Entry 8EOT (electron microscopy, 3.30 A resolution); this record covers chains R and C of the 9 polymer chains in the assembly.

[Chain R]
Molecule: 20-nt RNA strand
Sequence (20 nucleotides; each row starts with the number of its first residue):
    11 GCAUUCAAAG CGGAGAGGUA
Unresolved in the structure: 11-17
Ion coordination: Mg2+: A30 (shared with 3 residues of chain D)

[Chain C]
Protein: DNA-directed RNA polymerase subunit beta
Organism: Mycobacterium tuberculosis H37Rv
Notes: EC 2.7.7.6
Reference sequence: P9WGY9 (RPOB_MYCTU); residues 1-1178 here = UniProt positions 1-1178
Chain sequence (1178 residues; each row starts with the number of its first residue):
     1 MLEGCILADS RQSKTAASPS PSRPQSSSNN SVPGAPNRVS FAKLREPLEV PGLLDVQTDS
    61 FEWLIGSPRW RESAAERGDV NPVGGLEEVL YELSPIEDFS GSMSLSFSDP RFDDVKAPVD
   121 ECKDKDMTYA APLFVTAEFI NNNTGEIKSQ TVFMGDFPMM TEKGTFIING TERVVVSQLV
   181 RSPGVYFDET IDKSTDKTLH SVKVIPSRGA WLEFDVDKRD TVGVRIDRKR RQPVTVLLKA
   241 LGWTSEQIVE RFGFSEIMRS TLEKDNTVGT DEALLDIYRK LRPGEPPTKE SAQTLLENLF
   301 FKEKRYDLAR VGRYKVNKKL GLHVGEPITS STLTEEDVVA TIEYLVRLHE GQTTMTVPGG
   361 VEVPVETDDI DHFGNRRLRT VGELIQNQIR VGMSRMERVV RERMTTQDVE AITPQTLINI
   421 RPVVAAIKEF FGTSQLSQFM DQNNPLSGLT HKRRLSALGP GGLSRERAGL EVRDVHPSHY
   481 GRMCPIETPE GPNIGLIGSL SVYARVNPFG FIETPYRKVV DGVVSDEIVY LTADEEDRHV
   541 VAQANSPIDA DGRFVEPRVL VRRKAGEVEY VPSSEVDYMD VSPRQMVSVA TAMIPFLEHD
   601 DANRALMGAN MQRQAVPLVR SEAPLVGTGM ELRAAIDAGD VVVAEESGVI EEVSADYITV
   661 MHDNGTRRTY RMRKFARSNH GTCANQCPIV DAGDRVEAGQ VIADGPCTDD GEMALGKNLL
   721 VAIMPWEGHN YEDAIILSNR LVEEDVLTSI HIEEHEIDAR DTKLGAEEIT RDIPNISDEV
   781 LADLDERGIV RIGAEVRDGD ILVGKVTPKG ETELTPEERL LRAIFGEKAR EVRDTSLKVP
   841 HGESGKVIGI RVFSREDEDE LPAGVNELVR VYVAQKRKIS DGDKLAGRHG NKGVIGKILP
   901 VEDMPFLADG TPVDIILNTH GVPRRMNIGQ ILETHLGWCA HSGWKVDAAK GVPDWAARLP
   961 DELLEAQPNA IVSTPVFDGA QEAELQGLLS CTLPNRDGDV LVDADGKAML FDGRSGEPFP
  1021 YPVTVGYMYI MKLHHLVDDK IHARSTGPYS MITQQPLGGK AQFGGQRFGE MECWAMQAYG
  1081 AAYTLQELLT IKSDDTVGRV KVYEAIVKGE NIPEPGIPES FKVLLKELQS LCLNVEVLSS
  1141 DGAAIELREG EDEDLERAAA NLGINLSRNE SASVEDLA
Unresolved in the structure: 1-29, 811-828, 1170-1178

[Chain R / chain C interface]
Contacting residue pairs (24):
  A18(R) - Asn1161(C)  base contact
  A18(R) - Arg1168(C)  sugar contact
  A19(R) - Lys809(C)  phosphate contact
  A19(R) - Arg833(C)  salt bridge to the phosphate
  A19(R) - Asn1165(C)  hydrogen bond to the base
  A19(R) - Arg1168(C)  base contact
  G20(R) - Pro1048(C)  base contact
  C21(R) - Leu1057(C)  base contact
  G22(R) - Ser1050(C)  phosphate contact
  G22(R) - Met1051(C)  phosphate contact
  G25(R) - Ser434(C)  sugar contact
  A26(R) - Gln435(C)  phosphate contact
  A26(R) - Gln438(C)  phosphate contact
  A26(R) - Arg465(C)  salt bridge to the phosphate
  G27(R) - Arg465(C)  salt bridge to the phosphate
  G27(R) - Asn493(C)  phosphate contact
  G27(R) - Ile497(C)  phosphate contact
  G28(R) - Asn493(C)  phosphate contact
  G28(R) - Gln614(C)  phosphate contact
  U29(R) - Gln614(C)  hydrogen bond to the phosphate
  U29(R) - Lys884(C)  phosphate contact
  U29(R) - His1035(C)  sugar contact
  A30(R) - Lys884(C)  salt bridge to the phosphate
  A30(R) - Lys892(C)  salt bridge to the phosphate
Also at the interface, not in a pair above, chain C (23 interface residues in all): Pro489, Glu490, Arg613, Ile1164

[Summary]
The interface between chain R and chain C involves 11 residues on one side and 23 on the other, with 2
hydrogen bonds and 5 salt bridges. Polar contacts include A19(R)-Asn1165(C), U29(R)-Gln614(C) and
A19(R)-Arg833(C).
Here chain R is a 20-nt RNA strand and chain C is DNA-directed RNA polymerase subunit beta (Mycobacterium
tuberculosis H37Rv). Entry 8EOT (M. tuberculosis RNAP elongation complex with NusG) was determined by electron
microscopy together with 8EHQ, 8EJ3, 8EOE, 8EOF, 8EOS and 8EXY from the same study.
